Entry 3F7Q (X-ray diffraction, 1.75 A resolution); this record covers chain A.

# Chain A
Molecule: Integrin beta-4
Source organism: Homo sapiens
Notes: fragment: Fibronectin type-III, residues 1126-1355
UniProtKB: P16144 (ITB4_HUMAN); residues 1126-1355 here = UniProt positions 1126-1355
Amino-acid sequence (234 residues; numbered 1122 to 1355; the number before each row is that of its first residue):
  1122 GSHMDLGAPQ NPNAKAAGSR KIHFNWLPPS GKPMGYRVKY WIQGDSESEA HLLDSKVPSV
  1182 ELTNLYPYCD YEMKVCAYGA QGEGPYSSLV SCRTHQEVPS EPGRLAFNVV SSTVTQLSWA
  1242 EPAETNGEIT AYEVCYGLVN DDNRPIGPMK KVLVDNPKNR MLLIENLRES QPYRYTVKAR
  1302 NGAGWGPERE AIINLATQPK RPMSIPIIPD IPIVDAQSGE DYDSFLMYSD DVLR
Disordered / not traced: 1122-1125, 1340-1355
Differences from the reference sequence: expression tag (1122-1125)
From the paper describing this entry:
  - binding site for chloride ion: Gly1139 to Lys1142
  - conformationally variable residues (order/disorder transition): Pro1333 to Ala1337
  - contacts within the chain: Val1231-Met1324 (hydrophobic contact)
  - mutagenesis - C1190A/C1197A/C1213S/C1256S/K1272C/S1345C: decreased binding to CS locked

# Summary
From the paper: a binding site for chloride ion at Gly1139; C1190A/C1197A/C1213S/C1256S/K1272C/S1345C reduce
binding to CS locked.
Chain A is Integrin beta-4 (Homo sapiens); the structure, First pair of Fibronectin type III domains and part
of the connecting segment of the integrin ..., was determined by X-ray diffraction (same publication as 3F7P
and 3F7R).
